PDB entry 7DQ6 | X-ray diffraction, 2.60 A resolution | chains A and B

Chain A (and B):
Name: Putative ATP-dependent b-aminoacyl-ACP synthetase
Organism: Embleya scabrispora
Notes: chain B of this document is another copy of the same molecule, construct and numbering; everything in this record applies to it too
Reference sequence: A0A0F7R6G7 (A0A0F7R6G7_9ACTN); residue numbers follow UniProt; this construct covers 1-533
Sequence (549 residues; numbered -15 to 533; the number before each row is that of its first residue; numbers below 1 keep their minus sign (Met-15 is residue -15)):
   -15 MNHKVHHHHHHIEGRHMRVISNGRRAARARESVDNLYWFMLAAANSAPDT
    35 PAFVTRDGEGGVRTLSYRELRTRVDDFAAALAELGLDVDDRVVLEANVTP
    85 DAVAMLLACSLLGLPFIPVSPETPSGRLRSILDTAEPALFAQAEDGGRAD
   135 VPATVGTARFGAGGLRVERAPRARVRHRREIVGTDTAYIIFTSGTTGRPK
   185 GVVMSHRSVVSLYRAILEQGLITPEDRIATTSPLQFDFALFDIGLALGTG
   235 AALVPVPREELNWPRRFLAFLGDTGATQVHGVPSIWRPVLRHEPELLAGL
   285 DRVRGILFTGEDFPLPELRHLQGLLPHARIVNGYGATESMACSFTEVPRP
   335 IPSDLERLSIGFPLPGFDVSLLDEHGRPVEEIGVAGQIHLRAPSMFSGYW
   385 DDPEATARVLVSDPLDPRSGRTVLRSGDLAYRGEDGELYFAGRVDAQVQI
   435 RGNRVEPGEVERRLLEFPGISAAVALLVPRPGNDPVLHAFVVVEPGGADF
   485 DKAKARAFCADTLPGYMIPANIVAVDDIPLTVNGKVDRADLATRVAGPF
Not modelled in the structure: -15 to 8, 41-44, 177-182, 433-443, 462-470, 478-503, 529-533 (chain B: -15 to 8, 41-44, 431-457, 465-467, 475-502, 507-511, 529-533)
Construct notes: initiating methionine (-15); expression tag (-14 to 0)
Metal / ion sites: Ca2+ site 1: Asp73 (shared with Leu399(B) of chain B); Ca2+ site 2: Leu399 (shared with Asp73(B) of chain B)
Ligand contacts: HFR ([(2R,3S,4R,5R)-5-(6-aminopurin-9-yl)-3,4-bis(oxidanyl)oxolan-2-yl]methyl N-[(3S)-3-azanyl-3-(3-bromophenyl)propanoyl]sulfamate): Phe220, Asp221, Phe222, Phe225, Thr293, Gly294, Glu295, Asp296, Asn316, Gly317, Tyr318, Gly319, Ala320, Thr321, Glu322, Met324, Ala325, Ser327, Phe328, Ile344, Asp412, Phe424, Arg427, Lys519

Chain A / chain B interface:
Pairs across the interface (65):
  Arg14(A) with Pro349(B)
  Ser16(A) with Glu202(B); Pro349(B)
  Val17(A) with Gly350(B)
  Asp73(A) with Leu399(B); Asp400(B)
  Thr118(A) with Arg402(B)
  Glu120(A) with Arg402(B), salt bridge
  His161(A) with Pro362(B); Glu364(B), salt bridge; Leu399(B)
  Arg162(A) with Asp352(B), salt bridge; Arg375(B)
  Arg163(A) with Asp352(B); Glu364(B), salt bridge; Arg416(B)
  Glu164(A) with Pro349(B); Gly350(B), hydrogen bond (side chain-backbone); Phe351(B); Asp352(B), hydrogen bond (backbone-side chain)
  Val166(A) with Gly350(B); Phe351(B); Asp352(B); Arg405(B)
  Thr168(A) with Arg405(B), hydrogen bond
  Asp169(A) with Arg405(B), salt bridge
  Val187(A) with Ser403(B)
  Arg191(A) with Arg191(B); Pro377(B)
  Glu202(A) with Ser16(B)
  Pro349(A) with Arg14(B)
  Gly350(A) with Val17(B); Val166(B)
  Phe351(A) with Glu164(B); Val166(B)
  Asp352(A) with Arg162(B), salt bridge; Arg163(B); Glu164(B), hydrogen bond (side chain-backbone); Val166(B)
  Pro362(A) with His161(B)
  Glu364(A) with His161(B), salt bridge; Arg163(B), salt bridge
  Arg375(A) with Arg162(B)
  Pro377(A) with Arg191(B), hydrogen bond (backbone-side chain)
  Ser381(A) with Gly404(B)
  Trp384(A) with Arg402(B); Ser403(B)
  Asp385(A) with Arg402(B), hydrogen bond (backbone-backbone)
  Leu399(A) with Asp73(B); His161(B)
  Asp400(A) with Asp73(B)
  Arg402(A) with Arg75(B); Thr118(B), hydrogen bond (side chain-backbone); Glu120(B), salt bridge; Tyr383(B); Trp384(B); Asp385(B), hydrogen bond (backbone-backbone)
  Ser403(A) with Val187(B); Gly382(B); Trp384(B)
  Gly404(A) with Ser381(B)
  Arg405(A) with Val166(B); Thr168(B), hydrogen bond; Asp169(B), salt bridge
  Arg416(A) with Arg163(B)
Other interface residues (no listed pair), chain A (42 interface residues in all): Arg75, Val159, Arg160, Ile165, Thr170, Ala376, Gly382, Tyr383
Other interface residues (no listed pair), chain B (42 interface residues in all): Arg160, Ile165, Thr170, Ser354, Ala376

Overview:
Chain A and chain B each contribute 42 residues to their interface; the contacts include 9 hydrogen bonds and
10 salt bridges. Among the polar pairs are Glu120(A)-Arg402(B), His161(A)-Glu364(B) and Arg162(A)-Asp352(B).
Bound to chain A: compound HFR.
Chain A and chain B are both Putative ATP-dependent b-aminoacyl-ACP synthetase (Embleya scabrispora); the
structure, Crystal structure of HitB in complex with (S)-beta-3-Br-phenylalanine sulfamoyladenosine, was
determined by X-ray diffraction together with 7DQ5 from the same study.
